Entry 8STS (X-ray diffraction, 3.02 A resolution); this record covers chains C and D.

[Chain C]
Protein: Reverse transcriptase/ribonuclease H
From: Human immunodeficiency virus type 1 BH10
Notes: EC 2.7.7.49, 2.7.7.7, 3.1.26.13
Reference sequence: P03366 (POL_HV1B1); residues 1-556 here correspond to UniProt positions 600-1155 (UniProt number = residue number + 599)
Chain sequence (558 residues; row label = number of the first residue in the row; numbers below 1 keep their minus sign (Met-1 is residue -1)):
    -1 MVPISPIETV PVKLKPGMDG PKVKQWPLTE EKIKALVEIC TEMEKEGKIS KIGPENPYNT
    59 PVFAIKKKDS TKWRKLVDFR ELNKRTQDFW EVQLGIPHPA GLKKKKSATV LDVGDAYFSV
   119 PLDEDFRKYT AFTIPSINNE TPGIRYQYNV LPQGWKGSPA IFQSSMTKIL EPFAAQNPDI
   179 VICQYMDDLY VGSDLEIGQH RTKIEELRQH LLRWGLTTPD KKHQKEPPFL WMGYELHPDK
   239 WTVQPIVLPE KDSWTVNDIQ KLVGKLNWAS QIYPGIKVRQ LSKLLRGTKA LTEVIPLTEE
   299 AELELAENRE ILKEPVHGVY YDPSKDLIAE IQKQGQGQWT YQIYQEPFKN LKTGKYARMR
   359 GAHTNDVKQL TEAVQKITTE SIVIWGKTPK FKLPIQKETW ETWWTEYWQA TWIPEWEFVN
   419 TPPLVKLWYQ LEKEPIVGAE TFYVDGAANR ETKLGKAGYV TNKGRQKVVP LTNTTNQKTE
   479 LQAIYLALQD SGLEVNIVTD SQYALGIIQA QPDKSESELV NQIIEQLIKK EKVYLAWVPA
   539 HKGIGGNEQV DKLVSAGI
Unresolved in the structure: -1 to 1, 63-67, 144-145, 555-556
Construct notes: expression tag (-1 to 0); engineered mutation Ala106 (Val705 in P03366), Cys181 (Tyr780 in P03366), Ser280 (Cys879 in P03366); conflict Ala172 (Lys771 in P03366), Ala173 (Lys772 in P03366)
Metal / ion sites: Mg2+: Asp443, Asp549
Small-molecule neighbours: 7N1 (5-{2-[2-(2,4-dioxo-3,4-dihydropyrimidin-1(2H)-yl)ethoxy]-4-fluorophenoxy}-7-fluoronaphthalene-2-carbonitrile): Pro95, Leu100, Lys101, Lys102, Lys103, Ala106, Val108, Val179, Cys181, Tyr188, Val189, Gly190, Pro225, Phe227, Leu228, Trp229, Leu234, His235, Pro236, Tyr318
Reported in the primary citation:
  - binding site for 7N1: Pro95, Lys103, Cys181, Tyr188, Val189, Phe227, Trp229, Pro236
  - contacts within the chain: Tyr183-Trp229
  - mutagenesis - V106A/Y181C (3-4-fold): decreased binding to 7N1

[Chain D]
Protein: p51 RT
From: Human immunodeficiency virus 1
Reference sequence: P03366 (POL_HV1B1); residues 1-428 here correspond to UniProt positions 600-1027 (UniProt number = residue number + 599)
Chain sequence (428 residues; each row starts with the number of its first residue):
     1 PISPIETVPV KLKPGMDGPK VKQWPLTEEK IKALVEICTE MEKEGKISKI GPENPYNTPV
    61 FAIKKKDSTK WRKLVDFREL NKRTQDFWEV QLGIPHPAGL KKKKSVTVLD VGDAYFSVPL
   121 DEDFRKYTAF TIPSINNETP GIRYQYNVLP QGWKGSPAIF QSSMTKILEP FKKQNPDIVI
   181 YQYMDDLYVG SDLEIGQHRT KIEELRQHLL RWGLTTPDKK HQKEPPFLWM GYELHPDKWT
   241 VQPIVLPEKD SWTVNDIQKL VGKLNWASQI YPGIKVRQLS KLLRGTKALT EVIPLTEEAE
   301 LELAENREIL KEPVHGVYYD PSKDLIAEIQ KQGQGQWTYQ IYQEPFKNLK TGKYARMRGA
   361 HTNDVKQLTE AVQKITTESI VIWGKTPKFK LPIQKETWET WWTEYWQATW IPEWEFVNTP
   421 PLVKLWYQ
Unresolved in the structure: 1-5, 89-93, 214-224
Construct notes: engineered mutation Ser280 (Cys879 in P03366)

[Chain C / chain D interface]
Contacting residue pairs (98):
  Val8(C) with Pro52(D), hydrophobic; Glu53(D)
  Pro9(C) with Glu53(D)
  Asp86(C) with Lys20(D); Glu53(D); Pro55(D)
  Phe87(C) with Pro52(D); Glu53(D); Pro55(D)
  Trp88(C) with Pro52(D), hydrogen bond (backbone-backbone); Asn54(D); Pro55(D); Arg143(D)
  Gln91(C) with Asn137(D)
  Gly93(C) with Asn137(D)
  Ile94(C) with Asn137(D)
  Pro95(C) with Asn136(D); Asn137(D); Glu138(D)
  His96(C) with Asn136(D), hydrogen bond (backbone-side chain)
  Gly99(C) with Asn136(D)
  Leu100(C) with Asn136(D)
  Gln161(C) with Pro140(D)
  Ser162(C) with Pro52(D)
  Ile180(C) with Thr139(D)
  Cys181(C) with Glu138(D)
  Gln182(C) with Glu138(D), hydrogen bond (backbone-backbone); Pro140(D)
  Gln373(C) with Thr397(D)
  Thr376(C) with Thr400(D); Trp401(D)
  Ile380(C) with Leu26(D)
  Val381(C) with Pro25(D), hydrophobic; Ile135(D); Asn136(D), hydrogen bond (backbone-backbone)
  Ile382(C) with Ile135(D); Asn136(D)
  Gly384(C) with Thr27(D); Glu28(D), hydrogen bond (backbone-backbone)
  Thr386(C) with Trp401(D)
  Trp402(C) with Lys331(D), hydrogen bond (backbone-side chain); His361(D); Thr362(D); Asp364(D)
  Thr403(C) with Lys331(D)
  Tyr405(C) with Lys331(D), hydrogen bond (backbone-side chain)
  Trp406(C) with Lys331(D); Val417(D); Asn418(D); Thr419(D); Pro420(D); Pro421(D)
  Gln407(C) with Lys331(D), hydrogen bond (backbone-side chain); Pro392(D); Ile393(D); Gln394(D); Val417(D), hydrogen bond (side chain-backbone); Asn418(D)
  Ala408(C) with Trp337(D), hydrophobic; Asp364(D); Pro392(D), hydrogen bond (backbone-backbone); Ile393(D)
  Thr409(C) with Asp364(D)
  Trp410(C) with Thr362(D), hydrogen bond (side chain-backbone); Asn363(D); Val365(D), hydrophobic; Trp401(D), hydrophobic; Tyr405(D)
  Pro412(C) with Trp401(D), hydrophobic
  Pro433(C) with Asn255(D); Leu289(D), hydrophobic
  Val435(C) with Thr290(D)
  Thr439(C) with Ala288(D); Leu289(D), hydrogen bond (side chain-backbone)
  Tyr441(C) with Gln258(D), hydrogen bond; Thr286(D); Lys287(D), hydrogen bond (side chain-backbone)
  Val458(C) with Thr286(D)
  Thr459(C) with Thr286(D)
  Asn460(C) with Thr286(D); Lys287(D); Ala288(D)
  Asn494(C) with Leu289(D)
  Val496(C) with Leu289(D), hydrophobic
  Gln500(C) with Leu422(D)
  Leu503(C) with Leu422(D), hydrophobic
  Gly504(C) with Pro420(D)
  Gln507(C) with Leu422(D)
  Tyr532(C) with Asn255(D), hydrogen bond; Leu289(D), hydrophobic
  Val536(C) with Gln258(D)
  Pro537(C) with Gly262(D)
  Lys540(C) with Ser280(D)
  Ile542(C) with Leu283(D), hydrophobic
  Gly543(C) with Leu283(D), hydrogen bond (backbone-backbone); Gly285(D)
  Gly544(C) with Gly285(D), hydrogen bond (backbone-backbone); Thr286(D)
Other interface residues (no listed pair), chain C (65 interface residues in all): Gln85, Lys101, Ala158, Ile159, Thr165, Thr377, Trp383, Glu399, Glu432, Gly436, Ala534, Gly541
Other interface residues (no listed pair), chain D (53 interface residues in all): Gly51, Val254, Lys259, Arg284, Leu368, Glu396

[In short]
Chain C and chain D form an interface of 65 and 53 residues respectively, with 17 hydrogen bonds. Polar
contacts include His96(C)-Asn136(D), Trp402(C)-Lys331(D) and Tyr405(C)-Lys331(D). Chain C binds compound 7N1.
The paper reports a binding site for 7N1 at Pro95(C), Lys103(C) and Cys181(C) among others; V106A/Y181C of
chain C reduce binding to 7N1.
Here chain C is Reverse transcriptase/ribonuclease H (Human immunodeficiency virus type 1 BH10) and chain D is
p51 RT (Human immunodeficiency virus 1). Entry 8STS (Crystal Structure of HIV-1 Reverse Transcriptase (Y181C,
V106A) varient in Complex with
5-(2-(2-(2,4-dioxo-3,4-dihydropyrimidin-1(2H)-yl)ethoxy)-4-fluorophenoxy)-7-fluoro-2-naphthonitrile (JLJ636),
a non-nucleoside ...) was determined by X-ray diffraction together with 8STP, 8STQ, 8STR, 8STT, 8STU and 8STV
from the same study.
